Entry 4PBB (X-ray diffraction, 3.46 A resolution); this record covers chains A and B.

== Chain A (and B) ==
Molecule: Uncharacterized protein AbaSI
Organism: Acinetobacter baumannii
Notes: chain B of this document is another copy of the same molecule, construct and numbering; everything in this record applies to it too
Reference sequence: B0VN39 (B0VN39_ACIBS); residue numbers follow UniProt; this construct covers 1-321
Amino-acid sequence (321 residues; numbered 1 to 321; the number before each row is that of its first residue):
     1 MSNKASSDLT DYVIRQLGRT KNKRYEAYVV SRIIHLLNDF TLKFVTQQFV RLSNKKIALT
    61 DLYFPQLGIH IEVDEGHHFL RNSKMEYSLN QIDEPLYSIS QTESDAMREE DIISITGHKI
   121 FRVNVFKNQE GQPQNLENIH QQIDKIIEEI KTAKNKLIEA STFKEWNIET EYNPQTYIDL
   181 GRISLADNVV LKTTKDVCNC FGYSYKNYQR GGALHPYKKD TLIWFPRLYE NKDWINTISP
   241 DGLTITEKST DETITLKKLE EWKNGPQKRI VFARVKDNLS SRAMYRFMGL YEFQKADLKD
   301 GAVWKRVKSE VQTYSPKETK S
Unresolved in the structure: 1-4, 319-321 (chain B: 1-4, 318-321)
Sequence notes: engineered mutation Ser2 (Cys in B0VN39), Ser309 (Cys in B0VN39), Ser321 (Cys in B0VN39)
Reported in the primary citation:
  - catalytic residues: Lys23, Asp61, Glu72, Val73, Asp74, Glu75, His78 (proposed by the authors, not directly observed)
  - mutagenesis - K23A, D61A, E75A, H78A, D105A, W234A, L259A, R269A, W304A: abolished catalytic activity
  - mutagenesis - D74A, E103A, R108A, W224A, N236A: decreased catalytic activity
  - mutagenesis - H77A, Q209A, T253A, K263A: unchanged catalytic activity

== How chain A and chain B interact ==
Pairs across the interface (43):
  Ser7(A) - Pro133(B)
  Thr10(A) - Gln134(B)  hydrogen bond (side chain-backbone)
  Thr10(A) - Asn135(B)
  Thr10(A) - Leu136(B)  hydrogen bond (side chain-backbone)
  Asp11(A) - Arg24(B)  salt bridge
  Val13(A) - Tyr28(B)  hydrophobic
  Ile14(A) - Arg24(B)
  Ile14(A) - Tyr25(B)  hydrophobic
  Ile14(A) - Tyr28(B)  hydrophobic
  Arg15(A) - Arg24(B)
  Leu17(A) - Ala27(B)
  Leu17(A) - Tyr28(B)  hydrophobic
  Lys21(A) - Gly18(B)
  Lys21(A) - Lys21(B)
  Arg24(A) - Asp11(B)  salt bridge
  Arg24(A) - Ile14(B)
  Arg24(A) - Arg15(B)
  Tyr25(A) - Ile14(B)  hydrophobic
  Ala27(A) - Leu17(B)
  Tyr28(A) - Val13(B)  hydrophobic
  Tyr28(A) - Ile14(B)  hydrophobic
  Tyr28(A) - Leu17(B)  hydrophobic
  Tyr28(A) - His35(B)
  Tyr28(A) - Phe40(B)
  Ser31(A) - Ser31(B)
  Ser31(A) - His35(B)
  Arg32(A) - His35(B)
  Arg32(A) - Asn38(B)
  His35(A) - Tyr28(B)  hydrogen bond (side chain-backbone)
  His35(A) - Ser31(B)  hydrogen bond
  His35(A) - Arg32(B)
  Asn38(A) - Arg32(B)
  Phe40(A) - Tyr28(B)
  Lys127(A) - Ser7(B)
  Gln132(A) - Ser7(B)  hydrogen bond
  Pro133(A) - Ser7(B)
  Gln134(A) - Thr10(B)  hydrogen bond (backbone-side chain)
  Asn135(A) - Ser6(B)
  Asn135(A) - Thr10(B)
  Leu136(A) - Leu9(B)  hydrophobic
  Leu136(A) - Thr10(B)  hydrogen bond (backbone-side chain)
  Ile139(A) - Thr10(B)
  His140(A) - Phe40(B)
Other interface residues (no listed pair), chain A (29 interface residues in all): Ala5, Leu9, Gly18, Leu36
Other interface residues (no listed pair), chain B (29 interface residues in all): Ala5, Leu36, Gln132, Ile139, His140

== Overview ==
Chain A and chain B each contribute 29 residues to their interface; the contacts include 7 hydrogen bonds and
2 salt bridges. Among the polar pairs are Asp11(A)-Arg24(B), Thr10(A)-Gln134(B) and Thr10(A)-Leu136(B). The
paper reports catalytic residues Lys23(A), Asp61(A) and Glu72(A) among others; K23A, D61A and E75A of chain A,
among others, abolish catalytic activity; 18 substitutions were tested in all.
Chain A and chain B are both Uncharacterized protein AbaSI (Acinetobacter baumannii); the structure, The
5-Hydroxymethylcytosine-Specific Restriction Enzyme AbaSI, was determined by X-ray diffraction, deposited
together with 4PAR and 4PBA.
